PDB entry 4JZ7 | X-ray diffraction, 2.60 A resolution | chains A and B

# Chain A (and B)
Molecule: Carbamate kinase
From: Giardia lamblia
Notes: EC 2.7.2.2; chain B of this document is another copy of the same molecule, construct and numbering; everything in this record applies to it too
UniProt: A8BB85 (A8BB85_GIAIC); residue numbers follow UniProt; this construct covers 1-316
Chain sequence (317 residues; numbered 0 to 316; the number before each row is that of its first residue; numbering starts at 0):
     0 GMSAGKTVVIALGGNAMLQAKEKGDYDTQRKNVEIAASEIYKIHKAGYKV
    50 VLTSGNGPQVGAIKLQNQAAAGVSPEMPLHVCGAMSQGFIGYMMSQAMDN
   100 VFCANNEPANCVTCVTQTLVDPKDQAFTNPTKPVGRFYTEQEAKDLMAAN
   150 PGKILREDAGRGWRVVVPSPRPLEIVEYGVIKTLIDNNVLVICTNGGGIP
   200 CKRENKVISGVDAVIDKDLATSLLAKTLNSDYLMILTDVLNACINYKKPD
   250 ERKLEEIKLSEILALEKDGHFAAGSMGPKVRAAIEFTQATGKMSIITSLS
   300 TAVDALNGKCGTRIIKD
Not modelled in the structure: 0, 133-163
Construct notes: insertion (0)
Residues lining bound ligands: AMP-PNP (ANP; phosphoaminophosphonic acid-adenylate ester): Leu-11, Gly-12, Gly-13, Lys-216, Leu-235, Thr-236, Asp-237, Val-238, Asn-240, Ala-241, Cys-242, Tyr-245, His-269, Phe-270, Ala-271, Gly-273, Ser-274, Met-275, Lys-278
Reported in the primary citation:
  - binding site for AMP-PNP: Gly-13, Lys-216, Thr-236, Asp-237, Val-238, Tyr-245, His-269, Ser-274, Met-275, Lys-278
  - conformationally variable residues (loop rearrangement, order/disorder transition): Asp-123 to Arg-170, Asn-244 to Glu-250, Asp-267 to Met-275
  - contacts within the chain: Asp-217/Lys-278
  - catalytic residues: Asn-55, Gly-56, Lys-131, Val-213 (proposed by the authors, not directly observed)

# Interface between chain A and chain B
Contacting residue pairs (94):
  Gly-23(A) / Pro-74(B)
  Gly-23(A) / Met-76(B)
  Tyr-25(A) / His-79(B)
  Tyr-25(A) / Val-80(B)  hydrophobic
  Gln-28(A) / Met-76(B)
  Ala-61(A) / Ser-73(B)
  Ile-62(A) / Met-84(B)  hydrophobic
  Leu-64(A) / Val-72(B)  hydrophobic
  Leu-64(A) / Ser-73(B)
  Gln-65(A) / Asn-66(B)  hydrogen bond
  Gln-65(A) / Ala-69(B)
  Gln-65(A) / Pro-74(B)  hydrogen bond (side chain-backbone)
  Asn-66(A) / Gln-65(B)  hydrogen bond
  Ala-68(A) / Ala-68(B)
  Ala-68(A) / Val-72(B)  hydrophobic
  Ala-69(A) / Ala-68(B)  hydrophobic
  Val-72(A) / Leu-64(B)
  Ser-73(A) / Ala-61(B)
  Ser-73(A) / Leu-64(B)
  Ser-73(A) / Gln-65(B)
  Pro-74(A) / Gly-23(B)
  Pro-74(A) / Asp-24(B)
  Pro-74(A) / Gln-65(B)
  Met-76(A) / Gly-23(B)
  His-79(A) / Tyr-25(B)
  His-79(A) / Tyr-91(B)  hydrogen bond
  Val-80(A) / Tyr-25(B)  hydrophobic
  Val-80(A) / Phe-88(B)  hydrophobic
  Ala-83(A) / Gly-87(B)
  Ala-83(A) / Phe-88(B)  hydrophobic
  Ala-83(A) / Tyr-91(B)  hydrophobic
  Met-84(A) / Met-84(B)
  Met-84(A) / Phe-88(B)  hydrophobic
  Gly-87(A) / Ala-83(B)
  Gly-87(A) / Val-114(B)
  Phe-88(A) / Met-76(B)  hydrophobic
  Phe-88(A) / Val-80(B)  hydrophobic
  Phe-88(A) / Ala-83(B)
  Phe-88(A) / Met-84(B)  hydrophobic
  Tyr-91(A) / His-79(B)  hydrogen bond
  Tyr-91(A) / Val-80(B)  hydrophobic
  Tyr-91(A) / Ala-83(B)  hydrophobic
  Tyr-91(A) / Val-114(B)  hydrophobic
  Tyr-91(A) / Gln-116(B)
  Tyr-91(A) / Ile-198(B)  hydrophobic
  Tyr-91(A) / Gly-209(B)
  Gln-95(A) / Gln-116(B)  hydrogen bond
  Gln-95(A) / Cys-200(B)
  Gln-95(A) / Ile-207(B)
  Gln-95(A) / Ser-208(B)
  Gln-95(A) / Gly-209(B)
  Asp-98(A) / Gln-116(B)
  Asp-98(A) / Val-175(B)
  Asn-99(A) / Lys-205(B)
  Asn-99(A) / Val-206(B)
  Asn-99(A) / Ile-207(B)  hydrogen bond (side chain-backbone)
  Cys-102(A) / Lys-205(B)
  Ala-103(A) / Lys-205(B)
  Asn-105(A) / Lys-205(B)  hydrogen bond
  Asn-109(A) / Val-179(B)
  Cys-110(A) / Val-179(B)
  Val-111(A) / Cys-113(B)  hydrophobic
  Val-111(A) / Glu-176(B)
  Val-111(A) / Val-179(B)  hydrophobic
  Thr-112(A) / Thr-112(B)
  Thr-112(A) / Cys-113(B)
  Thr-112(A) / Val-114(B)  hydrogen bond (backbone-backbone)
  Cys-113(A) / Val-111(B)  hydrophobic
  Cys-113(A) / Thr-112(B)
  Val-114(A) / Gly-87(B)
  Val-114(A) / Thr-112(B)  hydrogen bond (backbone-backbone)
  Gln-116(A) / Tyr-91(B)
  Gln-116(A) / Gln-95(B)  hydrogen bond
  Gln-116(A) / Asp-98(B)
  Val-175(A) / Asp-98(B)
  Val-179(A) / Asn-109(B)
  Val-179(A) / Cys-110(B)
  Val-179(A) / Val-111(B)  hydrophobic
  Val-179(A) / Leu-183(B)  hydrophobic
  Thr-182(A) / Asn-186(B)
  Leu-183(A) / Val-179(B)  hydrophobic
  Leu-183(A) / Leu-183(B)  hydrophobic
  Asn-186(A) / Thr-182(B)
  Asn-186(A) / Asn-186(B)
  Val-188(A) / Val-179(B)  hydrophobic
  Ile-198(A) / Tyr-91(B)  hydrophobic
  Lys-205(A) / Cys-102(B)
  Lys-205(A) / Asn-105(B)  hydrogen bond
  Val-206(A) / Asn-99(B)
  Ile-207(A) / Gln-95(B)
  Ile-207(A) / Asn-99(B)  hydrogen bond (backbone-side chain)
  Ser-208(A) / Gln-95(B)
  Gly-209(A) / Tyr-91(B)  hydrogen bond (backbone-side chain)
  Gly-209(A) / Gln-95(B)  hydrogen bond (backbone-side chain)
Interface residues without a listed pair, chain A (51 interface residues in all): Asp-24, Pro-77, Ser-94, Glu-176, Cys-200
Interface residues without a listed pair, chain B (50 interface residues in all): Lys-22, Ile-62, Pro-77, Ser-94, Val-188

# Summary
The interface between chain A and chain B involves 51 residues on one side and 50 on the other; the contacts
include 15 hydrogen bonds. Polar pairs include Gln-65(A)/Asn-66(B), Gln-65(A)/Pro-74(B) and
His-79(A)/Tyr-91(B). The paper reports catalytic residues Asn-55(A), Gly-56(A) and Lys-131(A) among others; a
binding site for AMP-PNP at Gly-13(A), Lys-216(A) and Thr-236(A) among others.
Chain A and chain B are both Carbamate kinase (Giardia lamblia); the structure, Carbamate kinase from Giardia
lamblia bound to AMP-PNP, was determined by X-ray diffraction, deposited together with 4JZ8 and 4JZ9.
